PDB entry 7YMM | electron microscopy, 3.60 A resolution | chains 1A and 1I of the 80 polymer chains in the assembly

# Chain 1A
Molecule: Photosystem II protein D1 2
Source organism: Acaryochloris marina MBIC11017
Notes: EC 1.10.3.9
UniProt: A5A8K9 (PSBA2_ACAM1); numbering as in UniProt (aligned over 1-360)
Amino-acid sequence (360 residues; row label = number of the first residue in the row):
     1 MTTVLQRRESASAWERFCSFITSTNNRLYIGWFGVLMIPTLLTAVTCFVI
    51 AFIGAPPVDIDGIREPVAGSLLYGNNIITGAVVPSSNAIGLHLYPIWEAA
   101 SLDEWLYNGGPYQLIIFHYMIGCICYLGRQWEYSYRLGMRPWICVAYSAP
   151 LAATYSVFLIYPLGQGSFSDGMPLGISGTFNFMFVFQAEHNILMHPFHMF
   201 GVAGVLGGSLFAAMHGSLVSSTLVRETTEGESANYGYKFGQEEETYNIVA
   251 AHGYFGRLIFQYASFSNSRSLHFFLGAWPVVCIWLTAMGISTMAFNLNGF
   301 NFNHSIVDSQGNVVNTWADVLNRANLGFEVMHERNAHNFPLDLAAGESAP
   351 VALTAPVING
Unresolved in the structure: 1-10, 225-266, 337-360
UniProt features mapped onto this chain:
  - binding site (chlorophyll a): His118, His198
  - binding site (pheophytin a): Tyr126
  - binding site ([CaMn4O5] cluster): Asp170, Glu189, His332, Glu333, Asp342, Ala344
  - binding site (a quinone): His215, Ser264, Phe265
  - binding site (Fe cation): His215, His272
  - site: Tyr161 (Tyrosine radical intermediate), His190 (Stabilizes free radical intermediate), Ala344, Ala345 (Cleavage)
Bound ions: Fe2+: His215, His272 (together with bicarbonate ion) (shared with 2 residues of chain 1D)
Small-molecule neighbours:
  - 8CT ((6'R,11cis,11'cis,13cis,15cis)-4',5'-didehydro-5',6'-dihydro-beta,beta-carotene): Ile30, Val35, Ile38, Pro39, Leu42, Thr43, Thr46, Cys47, Ile50, Ala51, Gly54, Ala55, Ile96, Leu102, Leu106, Pro111, Leu114
  - bicarbonate ion (BCT): His215, Val219, His272
  - chlorophyll d (CL7), molecule 1: Phe33, Phe117, Met120, Ile121, Ile124, Leu127, Trp131, Tyr155, Leu159
  - chlorophyll d (CL7), molecule 2: Leu36, Pro39, Thr40, Thr43, Leu93, Tyr94, Pro95, Ile96, Trp97, Gln113, Leu114, Phe117, His118, Ile121
  - chlorophyll d (CL7), molecule 3: Phe48, Tyr119, Thr154, Val157, Phe158, Met172, Ile176, Thr179, Phe180, Phe182, Met183
  - chlorophyll d (CL7), molecule 4: Tyr119, Cys123, Tyr147, Pro150, Ala153, Thr154, Val157, Phe182, Met183, Phe184, Phe186, Gln187, Ile192, Leu193, His198, Gly201, Val202, Val205, Leu206, Ile283, Thr286, Ala287, Ile290
  - chlorophyll d (CL7), molecule 5: Met199, Val202, Ala203, Leu206, Gly207, Leu210, Trp278
  - pheophytin a (PHO), molecule 1: Leu41, Ala44, Val45, Phe48, Ile115, Tyr119, Cys123, Tyr126, Gln130, Ala146, Tyr147, Ala149, Pro150, Phe158, Met172, Leu174, Gly175, Ile176, Thr179, Val205, Pro279, Val280, Ile283
  - pheophytin a (PHO), molecule 2: Leu206, Ser209, Leu210, Ala213, Met214
  - plastoquinone 9 (PL9; 2,3-dimethyl-5-(3,7,11,15,19,23,27,31,35-nonamethyl-2,6,10,14,18,22,26,30,34-hexatriacontanonaenyl-2,5-cyclohexadiene-1,4-dione-2,3-dimethyl-5-solanesyl-1,4-benzoquinone): Phe48, Val49, Phe52, Ile77, Ile176

# Chain 1I
Molecule: Photosystem II protein PsbI
Source organism: Acaryochloris marina MBIC11017
UniProt: B0C5R5 (B0C5R5_ACAM1); residue numbers follow UniProt; this construct covers 1-34
Amino-acid sequence (34 residues; row label = number of the first residue in the row):
     1 MAILKFVTYAWIIFVISLFFFGFISSDTTRNPKA
Small-molecule neighbours:
  - 8CT ((6'R,11cis,11'cis,13cis,15cis)-4',5'-didehydro-5',6'-dihydro-beta,beta-carotene): Phe20, Phe23, Ile24
  - chlorophyll d (CL7): Leu4, Thr8, Tyr9, Trp11, Ile12, Ile13, Val15, Ile16

# Chain 1A / chain 1I interface
Pairs across the interface - 31 pairs, chain 1A then chain 1I:
  Trp14(1A) with Leu18(1I), hydrophobic; Phe21(1I); Gly22(1I); Ser25(1I), hydrogen bond
  Phe17(1A) with Leu18(1I), hydrophobic
  Thr22(1A) with Arg30(1I)
  Trp32(1A) with Leu18(1I); Phe19(1I); Gly22(1I); Phe23(1I), hydrophobic; Asp27(1I), hydrogen bond
  Phe33(1A) with Phe19(1I), hydrophobic; Phe23(1I), hydrophobic
  Leu36(1A) with Val15(1I), hydrophobic; Phe19(1I), hydrophobic
  Pro39(1A) with Trp11(1I)
  Ile96(1A) with Met1(1I), hydrophobic
  Trp97(1A) with Lys5(1I); Thr8(1I); Tyr9(1I), hydrophobic
  Glu98(1A) with Lys5(1I), salt bridge
  Glu132(1A) with Phe23(1I)
  Tyr135(1A) with Asp27(1I); Thr28(1I), hydrogen bond (side chain-backbone); Asn31(1I), hydrogen bond; Pro32(1I)
  Arg136(1A) with Asp27(1I), salt bridge; Arg30(1I); Pro32(1I)
  Leu137(1A) with Pro32(1I)
  Gly138(1A) with Pro32(1I)
Also at the interface, not in a pair above, chain 1A (18 interface residues in all): Cys18, Val35, Trp131
Also at the interface, not in a pair above, chain 1I (18 interface residues in all): Leu4

# Summary
The chain 1A/chain 1I interface involves 18 residues from each chain, with 4 hydrogen bonds and 2 salt
bridges. Among the polar pairs are Glu98(1A)-Lys5(1I), Arg136(1A)-Asp27(1I) and Trp14(1A)-Ser25(1I). One
chlorophyll d molecule is bound between chain 1A and chain 1I.
Here chain 1A is Photosystem II protein D1 2 and chain 1I is Photosystem II protein PsbI, both from
Acaryochloris marina MBIC11017. Entry 7YMM (PSII-Pcb Tetramer of Acaryochloris Marina) was determined by
electron microscopy, deposited together with 7YMI.
